Entry 5I2D (X-ray diffraction, 4.41 A resolution (low resolution: residue-level contacts below are approximate; hydrogen-bond / salt-bridge calls are withheld)); this record covers chains C and I of the 11 polymer chains in the assembly.

Chain C:
Molecule: DNA-directed RNA polymerase subunit beta
Source organism: Thermus thermophilus (strain HB8 / ATCC 27634 / DSM 579)
Notes: EC 2.7.7.6
UniProtKB: Q8RQE9 (RPOB_THET8); residues 1-1119 here = UniProt positions 1-1119
Chain sequence (1119 residues; row label = number of the first residue in the row):
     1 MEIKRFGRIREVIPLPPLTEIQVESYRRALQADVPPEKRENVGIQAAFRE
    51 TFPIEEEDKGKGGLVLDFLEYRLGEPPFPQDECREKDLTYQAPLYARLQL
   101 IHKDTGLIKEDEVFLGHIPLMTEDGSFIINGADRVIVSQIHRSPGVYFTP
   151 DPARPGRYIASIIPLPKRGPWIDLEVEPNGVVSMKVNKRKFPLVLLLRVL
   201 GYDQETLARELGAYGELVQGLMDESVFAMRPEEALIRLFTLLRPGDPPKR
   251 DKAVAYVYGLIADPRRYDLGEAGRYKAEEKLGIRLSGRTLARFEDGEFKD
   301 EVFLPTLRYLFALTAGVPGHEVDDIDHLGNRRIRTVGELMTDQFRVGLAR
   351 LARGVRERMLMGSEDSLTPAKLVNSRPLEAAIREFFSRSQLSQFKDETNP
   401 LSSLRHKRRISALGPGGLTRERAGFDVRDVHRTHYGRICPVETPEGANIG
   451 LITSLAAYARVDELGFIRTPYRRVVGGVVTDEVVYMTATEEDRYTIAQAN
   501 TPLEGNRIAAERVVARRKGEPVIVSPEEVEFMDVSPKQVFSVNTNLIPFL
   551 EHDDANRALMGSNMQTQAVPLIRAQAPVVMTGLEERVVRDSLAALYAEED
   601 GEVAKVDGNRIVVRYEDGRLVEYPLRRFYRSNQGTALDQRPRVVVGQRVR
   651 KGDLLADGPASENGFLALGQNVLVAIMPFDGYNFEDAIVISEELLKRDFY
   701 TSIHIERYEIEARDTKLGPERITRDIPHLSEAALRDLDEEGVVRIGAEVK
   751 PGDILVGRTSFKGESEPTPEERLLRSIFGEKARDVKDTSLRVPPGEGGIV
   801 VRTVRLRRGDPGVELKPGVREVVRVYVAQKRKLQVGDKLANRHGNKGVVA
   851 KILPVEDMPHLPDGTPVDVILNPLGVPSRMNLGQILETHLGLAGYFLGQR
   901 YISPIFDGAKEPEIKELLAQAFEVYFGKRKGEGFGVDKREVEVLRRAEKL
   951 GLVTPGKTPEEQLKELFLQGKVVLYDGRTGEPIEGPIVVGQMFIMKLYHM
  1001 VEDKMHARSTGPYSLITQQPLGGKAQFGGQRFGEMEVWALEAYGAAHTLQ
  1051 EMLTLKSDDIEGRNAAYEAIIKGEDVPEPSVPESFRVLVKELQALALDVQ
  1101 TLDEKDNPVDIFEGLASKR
Unresolved in the structure: 57-63, 1119

Chain I:
Molecule: 72-nt DNA strand
Sequence (72 nucleotides; row label = number of the first residue in the row; numbers below 1 keep their minus sign (DT-57 is residue -57)):
   -57 TGGGCCCTTGTGAGCCACCTCACAGTCAAGGCCCGTCCGTTGCCGTATAA
    -7 TGGGAGCTGTCACGGATGCAGG
Unresolved in the structure: -57 to -55, 12-14

How chain C and chain I interact:
Contacting residue pairs (23):
  Arg142(C) with DG1(I)
  Lys167(C) with DC-1(I); DT0(I)
  Gly169(C) with DT0(I)
  Pro170(C) with DT0(I)
  Trp171(C) with DT0(I); DG1(I)
  Arg243(C) with DG-5(I); DG-4(I); DA-3(I)
  Gly245(C) with DG-6(I)
  Pro247(C) with DG-6(I)
  Lys252(C) with DG-5(I)
  Arg266(C) with DG-2(I)
  Ile325(C) with DG1(I)
  Asp326(C) with DG1(I)
  Arg331(C) with DG1(I)
  Leu418(C) with DG1(I)
  Glu421(C) with DT2(I)
  Arg422(C) with DT0(I); DT2(I)
  Asp426(C) with DG1(I)
  Val427(C) with DG1(I)
Other interface residues (no listed pair), chain C (23 interface residues in all): His141, Pro166, Asn187, Tyr256, Leu260

Summary:
The interface between chain C and chain I involves 23 residues on one side and 9 on the other.
Here chain C is DNA-directed RNA polymerase subunit beta (Thermus thermophilus (strain HB8 / ATCC 27634 / DSM
579)) and chain I is a 72-nt DNA strand. Entry 5I2D (Crystal structure of T. thermophilus TTHB099 class II
transcription activation complex: TAP-RPo) was determined by X-ray diffraction.
